1LB5 - chains A and B; structure by X-ray diffraction, 2.40 A resolution.

Chain A:
Name: TNF receptor-associated factor 6
From: Homo sapiens
Reference sequence: Q9Y4K3 (TRAF6_HUMAN); residues 347-504 here = UniProt positions 347-504
Sequence (160 residues; numbered 347 to 506; the number before each row is that of its first residue):
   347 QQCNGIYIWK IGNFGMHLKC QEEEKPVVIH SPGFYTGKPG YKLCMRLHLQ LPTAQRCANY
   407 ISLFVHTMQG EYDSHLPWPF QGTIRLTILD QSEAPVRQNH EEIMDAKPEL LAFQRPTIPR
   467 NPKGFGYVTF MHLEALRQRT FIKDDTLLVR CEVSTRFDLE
Unresolved in the structure: 502-506
Construct notes: cloning artifact (505-506)
What the authors report for this chain:
  - specificity-determining residues: F471, Y473

Chain B:
Name: receptor activator of nuclear factor-kappa B
From: Homo sapiens
Sequence (8 residues; row label = number of the first residue in the row):
   601 QMPTEDEY

Interface between chain A and chain B:
Residue-residue contacts - 26 pairs, chain A then chain B:
  V374(A) with Y608(B)
  H376(A) with Y608(B)
  R392(A) with D606(B), salt bridge; Y608(B)
  F410(A) with D606(B)
  H412(A) with D606(B)
  M450(A) with P603(B), hydrophobic
  L456(A) with E605(B)
  L457(A) with E605(B), hydrogen bond (backbone-side chain)
  A458(A) with E605(B), hydrogen bond (backbone-side chain)
  R466(A) with Y608(B)
  P468(A) with D606(B); E607(B); Y608(B), hydrogen bond (backbone-backbone)
  K469(A) with E605(B); D606(B); E607(B), salt bridge
  G470(A) with E605(B); D606(B), hydrogen bond (backbone-backbone)
  F471(A) with P603(B), hydrophobic; T604(B); E605(B)
  G472(A) with P603(B); T604(B), hydrogen bond (backbone-backbone)
  Y473(A) with Q601(B); P603(B)
Interface residues without a listed pair, chain A (19 interface residues in all): H394, V474, T475
Interface residues without a listed pair, chain B (8 interface residues in all): M602
Interface features reported in the paper:
  - pairs named by the authors: R392(A)-Y608(B), L457(A)-E605(B) (hydrogen bond), A458(A)-E605(B) (hydrogen bond), K469(A)-E605(B)
  - interface residues, chain A: P468(A), F471(A), Y473(A)
  - interface residues, chain B: P603(B), Y608(B)

Summary:
19 residues of chain A and 8 residues of chain B are in contact; the contacts include 5 hydrogen bonds and 2
salt bridges. Polar contacts include R392(A)-D606(B), K469(A)-E607(B) and L457(A)-E605(B). The paper describes
contacts between R392(A) and Y608(B) and K469(A) and E605(B); hydrogen bonds between L457(A) and E605(B) and
A458(A) and E605(B). From the paper: interface residues P468(A), F471(A) and P603(B) among others; specificity
determinants F471(A) and Y473(A).
Chain A is TNF receptor-associated factor 6 and chain B is receptor activator of nuclear factor-kappa B, both
from Homo sapiens; the structure, TRAF6-RANK Complex, was determined by X-ray diffraction (same publication as
1LB4 and 1LB6).
